6X19 - chains B and N of the 5 polymer chains in the assembly; structure by electron microscopy, 2.10 A resolution.

Chain B:
Name: Guanine nucleotide-binding protein G(I)/G(S)/G(T) subunit beta-1
Source organism: Homo sapiens
UniProt: P62873 (GBB1_HUMAN); numbering as in UniProt (aligned over 2-340)
Sequence (340 residues; numbered 1 to 340; the number before each row is that of its first residue):
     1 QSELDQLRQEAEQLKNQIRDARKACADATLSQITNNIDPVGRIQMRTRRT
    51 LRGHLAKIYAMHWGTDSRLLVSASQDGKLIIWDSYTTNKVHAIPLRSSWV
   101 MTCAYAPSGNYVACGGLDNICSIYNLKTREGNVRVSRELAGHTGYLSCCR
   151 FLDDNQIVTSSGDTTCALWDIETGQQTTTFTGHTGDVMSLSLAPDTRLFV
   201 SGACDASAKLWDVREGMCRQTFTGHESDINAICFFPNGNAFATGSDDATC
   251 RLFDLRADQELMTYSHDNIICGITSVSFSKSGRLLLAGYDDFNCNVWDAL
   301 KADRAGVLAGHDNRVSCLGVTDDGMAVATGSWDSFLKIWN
Disordered / not traced: 1-2
Differences from the reference sequence: expression tag (1)
UniProt features mapped onto this chain:
  - modified residue: Ser-2 (N-acetylserine), His-266 (Phosphohistidine)
  - natural variant: Leu-30 (L30F: In MRD42; uncertain significance), Arg-52 (R52G: In MRD42), Gly-64 (G64V: In MRD42), Asp-76 (D76E: In MRD42; D76G: In MRD42), Gly-77 (G77S: In MRD42), Lys-78 (K78R: In MRD42), Ile-80 (I80N: In MRD42; I80T: In MRD42), His-91 (H91R: In MRD42; uncertain significance), Ala-92 (A92T: In MRD42), Pro-94 (P94S: In MRD42), Leu-95 (L95P: In MRD42), Arg-96 (R96L: In MRD42), 5 further natural variant entries in UniProt

Chain N:
Name: Nanobody35
Source organism: Lama glama
Notes: antibody fragment or engineered binder
Sequence (128 residues; row label = number of the first residue in the row):
     1 QVQLQESGGGLVQPGGSLRLSCAASGFTFSNYKMNWVRQAPGKGLEWVSD
    51 ISQSGASISYTGSVKGRFTISRDNAKNTLYLQMNSLKPEDTAVYYCARCP
   101 APFTRDCFDVTSTTYAYRGQGTQVTVSS
Disordered / not traced: 127-128
Disulfides: Cys-22/Cys-96, Cys-99/Cys-107

How chain B and chain N interact:
Contacting residue pairs (20):
  Arg-8(B) with Gln-120(N)
  Glu-12(B) with Gln-3(N)
  Lys-15(B) with Gln-1(N)
  Cys-204(B) with Tyr-117(N), hydrogen bond (backbone-side chain)
  Asp-205(B) with Ala-116(N); Tyr-117(N)
  Ala-206(B) with Tyr-117(N), hydrogen bond (backbone-side chain)
  Thr-223(B) with Gln-1(N)
  Glu-226(B) with Val-2(N); Gly-26(N); Phe-27(N); Thr-28(N), hydrogen bond (side chain-backbone); Tyr-32(N), hydrogen bond; Arg-98(N), hydrogen bond (backbone-side chain)
  Ser-227(B) with Pro-100(N), hydrogen bond (side chain-backbone); Ala-101(N); Tyr-117(N)
  Asp-228(B) with Tyr-117(N), hydrogen bond
  Asp-246(B) with Pro-102(N)
  Ile-270(B) with Phe-103(N), hydrophobic
Other interface residues (no listed pair), chain B (15 interface residues in all): Gly-224, His-225, Asp-247

Overview:
The chain B/chain N interface involves 15 residues from each chain; the contacts include 7 hydrogen bonds.
Among the polar pairs are Cys-204(B)/Tyr-117(N), Ala-206(B)/Tyr-117(N) and Glu-226(B)/Thr-28(N).
Chain B is Guanine nucleotide-binding protein G(I)/G(S)/G(T) subunit beta-1 (Homo sapiens) and chain N is
Nanobody35 (Lama glama); the structure, Non peptide agonist CHU-128, bound to Glucagon-Like peptide-1 (GLP-1)
Receptor, was determined by electron microscopy, deposited together with 6X18 and 6X1A.
